PDB entry 7BYN | electron microscopy, 3.30 A resolution | chains A and C of the 8 polymer chains in the assembly

# Chain A (and C)
Molecule: Green fluorescent protein, Potassium voltage-gated channel subfamily KQT member 4
Organism: Aequorea victoria
Notes: chain C of this document is another copy of the same molecule, construct and numbering; everything in this record applies to it too
UniProt: chimeric construct of P42212, P56696: residues -253 to -17 from P42212 (GFP_AEQVI) positions 2-238 (UniProt number = residue number + 255); residues 1-695 from P56696 positions 1-695 (same numbers)
Amino-acid sequence (979 residues; each row starts with the number of its first residue; numbers below 1 keep their minus sign (Met-283 is residue -283)):
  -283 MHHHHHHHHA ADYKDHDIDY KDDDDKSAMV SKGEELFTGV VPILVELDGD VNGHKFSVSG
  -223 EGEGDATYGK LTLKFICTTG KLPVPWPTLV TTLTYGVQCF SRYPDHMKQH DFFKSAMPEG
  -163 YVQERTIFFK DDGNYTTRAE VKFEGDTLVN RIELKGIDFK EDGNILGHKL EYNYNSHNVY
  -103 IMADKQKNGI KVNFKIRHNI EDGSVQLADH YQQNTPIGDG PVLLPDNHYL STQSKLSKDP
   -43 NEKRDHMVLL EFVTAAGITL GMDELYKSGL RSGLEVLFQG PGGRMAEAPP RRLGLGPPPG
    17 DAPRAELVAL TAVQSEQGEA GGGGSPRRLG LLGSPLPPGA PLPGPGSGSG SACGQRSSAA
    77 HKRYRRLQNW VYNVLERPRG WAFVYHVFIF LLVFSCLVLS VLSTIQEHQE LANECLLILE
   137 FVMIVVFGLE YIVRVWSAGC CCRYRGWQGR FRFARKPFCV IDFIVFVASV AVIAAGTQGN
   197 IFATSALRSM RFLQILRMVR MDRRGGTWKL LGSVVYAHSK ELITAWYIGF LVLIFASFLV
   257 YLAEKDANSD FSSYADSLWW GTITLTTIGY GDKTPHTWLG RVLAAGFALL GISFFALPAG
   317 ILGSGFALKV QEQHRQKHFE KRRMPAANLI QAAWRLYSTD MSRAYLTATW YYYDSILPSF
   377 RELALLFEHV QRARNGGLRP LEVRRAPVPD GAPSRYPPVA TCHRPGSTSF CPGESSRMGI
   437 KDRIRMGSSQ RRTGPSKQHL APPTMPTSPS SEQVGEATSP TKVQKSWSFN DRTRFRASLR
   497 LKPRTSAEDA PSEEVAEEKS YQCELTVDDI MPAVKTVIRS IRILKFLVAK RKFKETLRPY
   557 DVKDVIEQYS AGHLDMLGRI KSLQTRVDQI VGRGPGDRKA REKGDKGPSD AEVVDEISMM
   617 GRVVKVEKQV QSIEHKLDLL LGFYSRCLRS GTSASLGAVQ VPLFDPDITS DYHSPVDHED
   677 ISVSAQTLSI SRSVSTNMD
Not modelled in the structure: -283 to 73, 194-198, 368-523, 589-695
Construct notes: expression tag (-283 to -254); engineered mutation Leu-191 (Phe64 in P42212), Thr-190 (Ser65 in P42212), Thr-148 (Lys107 in P42212), Lys-49 (Ala206 in P42212), Leu-24 (His231 in P42212); linker (-16 to 0)
Curated features (UniProtKB/Swiss-Prot):
  - modified residue: Tyr-189 (Z: -2,3-didehydrotyrosine)
  - region (Interaction with CALM): Ala342 to Arg351, Arg535 to Phe549
  - binding site (a 1,2-diacyl-sn-glycero-3-phospho-(1D-myo-inositol-4,5-bisphosphate)): Arg93, Lys172, Arg219, Arg220, Lys225, Ser235, His330, Lys333

# How chain A and chain C interact
Pairs across the interface - 64 pairs, chain A then chain C:
  Val117(A) - Ala271(C)  hydrophobic
  Thr120(A) - Ser269(C)
  Thr120(A) - Tyr270(C)
  Ile121(A) - Ala271(C)  hydrophobic
  Met214(A) - Phe246(C)  hydrophobic
  Val215(A) - Tyr243(C)
  Thr223(A) - Thr240(C)
  Thr223(A) - Tyr243(C)
  Trp224(A) - Ile244(C)  hydrophobic
  Trp224(A) - Leu247(C)  hydrophobic
  Leu226(A) - Lys236(C)
  Leu227(A) - Phe310(C)  hydrophobic
  Ala271(A) - Trp294(C)  hydrophobic
  Asp272(A) - Trp294(C)
  Trp275(A) - Arg297(C)
  Thr282(A) - Ile308(C)
  Thr283(A) - Thr283(C)
  Ile284(A) - Thr280(C)
  Ile284(A) - Ile284(C)
  Ile284(A) - Gly285(C)
  Gly285(A) - Gly285(C)
  Tyr286(A) - Trp276(C)  hydrogen bond
  Tyr286(A) - Thr280(C)  hydrogen bond
  Tyr286(A) - Tyr286(C)
  Tyr286(A) - Gly287(C)
  Tyr286(A) - Thr290(C)
  Asp288(A) - Thr290(C)  hydrogen bond
  Phe311(A) - Leu305(C)  hydrophobic
  Ala315(A) - Ala312(C)  hydrophobic
  Ala315(A) - Leu313(C)
  Leu318(A) - Leu313(C)  hydrophobic
  Gly319(A) - Leu313(C)
  Gly319(A) - Ile317(C)
  Ser320(A) - Ser320(C)  hydrogen bond
  Phe322(A) - Glu237(C)
  Phe322(A) - Leu313(C)  hydrophobic
  Phe322(A) - Ile317(C)  hydrophobic
  Ala323(A) - Ser320(C)
  Leu324(A) - Leu324(C)  hydrophobic
  Val326(A) - His234(C)
  Val326(A) - Glu237(C)
  His334(A) - Asp557(C)  salt bridge
  Asp560(A) - Ile562(C)
  Val561(A) - Ile562(C)  hydrophobic
  Gln564(A) - Ile562(C)  hydrogen bond (side chain-backbone)
  Gln564(A) - Tyr565(C)
  Tyr565(A) - Tyr565(C)  hydrophobic
  Gly568(A) - Tyr565(C)
  Gly568(A) - His569(C)  hydrogen bond (backbone-side chain)
  His569(A) - Tyr565(C)
  Met572(A) - His569(C)
  Met572(A) - Met572(C)
  Met572(A) - Leu573(C)  hydrophobic
  Met572(A) - Ile576(C)  hydrophobic
  Arg575(A) - Leu573(C)
  Arg575(A) - Ile576(C)
  Arg575(A) - Lys577(C)
  Ile576(A) - Ile576(C)  hydrophobic
  Leu579(A) - Leu579(C)  hydrophobic
  Leu579(A) - Gln580(C)
  Arg582(A) - Gln580(C)
  Arg582(A) - Asp584(C)  salt bridge
  Ile586(A) - Val587(C)  hydrophobic
  Ile586(A) - Gly588(C)
Interface residues without a listed pair, chain A (46 interface residues in all): Phe110, Asp218, Trp242, Thr278, Pro314, Gln327
Interface residues without a listed pair, chain C (52 interface residues in all): Ala233, Lys289, Pro291, Ala300, Ala301, Ala304, Ser309, Gly316, Gly321, Val561

# Summary
46 residues of chain A face 52 of chain C across their interface; the contacts include 6 hydrogen bonds and 2
salt bridges. Polar pairs include His334(A)-Asp557(C), Arg582(A)-Asp584(C) and Tyr286(A)-Trp276(C). From
UniProt: 8 residues binding 1,2-diacyl-sn-glycero-3-phospho-(1D-myo-inositol-4,5-bisphosphate) on chain A.
Chain A and chain C are both Green fluorescent protein, Potassium voltage-gated channel subfamily KQT member 4
(Aequorea victoria); the structure, Cryo-EM structure of human KCNQ4 with linopirdine, was determined by
electron microscopy, deposited together with 7BYL and 7BYM.
